Entry 9CGS (X-ray diffraction, 2.00 A resolution); this record covers chains A and G of the 4 polymer chains in the assembly.

# Chain A
Name: Major histocompatibility complex class I-related gene protein
Source organism: Homo sapiens
UniProt: Q95460 (HMR1_HUMAN); residues 1-270 here correspond to UniProt positions 23-292 (UniProt number = residue number + 22)
Amino-acid sequence (271 residues; numbered 0 to 270; the number before each row is that of its first residue; numbering starts at 0):
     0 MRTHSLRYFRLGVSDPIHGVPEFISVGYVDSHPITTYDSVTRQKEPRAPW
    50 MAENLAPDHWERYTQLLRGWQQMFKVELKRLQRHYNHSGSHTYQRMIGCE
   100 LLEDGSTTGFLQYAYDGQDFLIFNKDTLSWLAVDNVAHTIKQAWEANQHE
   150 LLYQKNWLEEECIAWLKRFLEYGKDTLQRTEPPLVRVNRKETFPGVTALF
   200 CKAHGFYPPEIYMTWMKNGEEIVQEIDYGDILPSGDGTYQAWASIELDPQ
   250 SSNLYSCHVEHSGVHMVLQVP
Not modelled in the structure: 190-194
Differences from the reference sequence: initiating methionine (0); conflict Ser261 (Cys283 in Q95460)
Modified positions: Lys43 ((2S)-2-amino-6-[[3-hydroxy-2-methyl-5-(phosphonooxymethyl)pyridin-4-yl]methylideneamino]hexanoic acid; LLP)
Disulfide bonds: Cys98-Cys161, Cys200-Cys256
Swiss-Prot annotation at these positions:
  - binding site (5-(2-oxoethylideneamino)-6-(D-ribitylamino)uracil): Arg9, Ser24, Lys43, Arg94, Tyr152, Gln153
  - binding site (5-(2-oxopropylideneamino)-6-(D-ribitylamino)uracil): Arg9, Ser24, Lys43, Arg94, Tyr152, Gln153
  - binding site (7-hydroxy-6-methyl-8-(1-D-ribityl)lumazine): Arg9, Ser24, Lys43, Arg94, Tyr152, Gln153
  - binding site (8-(9H-purin-6-yl)-2-oxa-8-azabicyclo[3.3.1]nona-3,6-diene-4,6-dicarbaldehyde): Arg9, Lys43, His58, Arg94
  - binding site (2-amino-4-oxopteridine-6-carbaldehyde): Lys43
  - binding site (pyridoxal): Lys43
  - glycosylation: Asn85 (N-linked (GlcNAc...) asparagine)
From the paper describing this entry:
  - conformationally variable residues: Lys43
  - mutagenesis - R9H: increased signaling in response to pyridoxal

# Chain G
Name: TCR TRAV1-2
Source organism: Homo sapiens
Amino-acid sequence (204 residues; numbered 0 to 203; the number before each row is that of its first residue; numbering starts at 0):
     0 MGQNIDQPTEMTATEGAIVQINCTYQTSGFNGLFWYQQHAGEAPTFLSYN
    50 VLDGLEEKGRFSSFLSRSKGYSYLLLKELQMKDSASYLCAVKDSNYQLIW
   100 GAGTKLIIKPDIQNPDPAVYQLRDSKSSDKSVCLFTDFDSQTNVSQSKDS
   150 DVYITDKCVLDMRSMDFKSNSAVAWSNKSDFACANAFNNSIIPEDTFFPS
   200 PESS
Not modelled in the structure: 0, 201-203
Disulfide bonds: Cys22-Cys88, Cys132-Cys182

# Chain A / chain G interface
Pairs across the interface (29):
  Arg61(A) with Asn94(G), hydrogen bond (side chain-backbone); Tyr95(G), hydrogen bond (side chain-backbone); Gln96(G)
  Tyr62(A) with Ser93(G), hydrogen bond (side chain-backbone); Asn94(G), hydrogen bond; Tyr95(G)
  Leu65(A) with Tyr95(G), hydrophobic
  His148(A) with Tyr48(G); Glu55(G), salt bridge
  Leu151(A) with Val50(G), hydrophobic; Leu51(G), hydrophobic
  Tyr152(A) with Asn30(G); Tyr48(G); Val50(G); Tyr95(G)
  Lys154(A) with Leu51(G)
  Asn155(A) with Phe29(G), hydrogen bond (side chain-backbone); Val50(G); Leu51(G); Arg66(G), hydrogen bond
  Trp156(A) with Asn30(G); Tyr95(G), hydrogen bond
  Glu159(A) with Arg66(G), salt bridge
  Glu160(A) with Gly28(G); Phe29(G), hydrogen bond (side chain-backbone); Asn30(G); Ser93(G), hydrogen bond
  Trp164(A) with Ser93(G); Asn94(G)
Also at the interface, not in a pair above, chain A (13 interface residues in all): Trp69

# Summary
Chain A and chain G form an interface of 13 and 12 residues respectively, with 9 hydrogen bonds and 2 salt
bridges. Polar pairs include His148(A)-Glu55(G), Glu159(A)-Arg66(G) and Arg61(A)-Asn94(G). From the paper: R9H
of chain A increases signaling in response to pyridoxal; conformational variability at Lys43(A).
Here chain A is Major histocompatibility complex class I-related gene protein and chain G is TCR TRAV1-2, both
from Homo sapiens. Entry 9CGS (Structure of human MAIT A-F7 TCR in complex with human
MR1-Pyridoxal-5'-phosphate) was determined by X-ray diffraction (same publication as 9CGR).
